Entry 6VW0 (electron microscopy, 3.59 A resolution); this record covers chains F and O of the 10 polymer chains in the assembly.

[Chain F]
Name: RNA polymerase sigma factor SigA
Source organism: Mycobacterium tuberculosis
UniProtKB: P9WGI0 (SIGA_MYCTO); residues 1-528 here = UniProt positions 1-528
Amino-acid sequence (531 residues; row label = number of the first residue in the row; numbers below 1 keep their minus sign (Gly-2 is residue -2)):
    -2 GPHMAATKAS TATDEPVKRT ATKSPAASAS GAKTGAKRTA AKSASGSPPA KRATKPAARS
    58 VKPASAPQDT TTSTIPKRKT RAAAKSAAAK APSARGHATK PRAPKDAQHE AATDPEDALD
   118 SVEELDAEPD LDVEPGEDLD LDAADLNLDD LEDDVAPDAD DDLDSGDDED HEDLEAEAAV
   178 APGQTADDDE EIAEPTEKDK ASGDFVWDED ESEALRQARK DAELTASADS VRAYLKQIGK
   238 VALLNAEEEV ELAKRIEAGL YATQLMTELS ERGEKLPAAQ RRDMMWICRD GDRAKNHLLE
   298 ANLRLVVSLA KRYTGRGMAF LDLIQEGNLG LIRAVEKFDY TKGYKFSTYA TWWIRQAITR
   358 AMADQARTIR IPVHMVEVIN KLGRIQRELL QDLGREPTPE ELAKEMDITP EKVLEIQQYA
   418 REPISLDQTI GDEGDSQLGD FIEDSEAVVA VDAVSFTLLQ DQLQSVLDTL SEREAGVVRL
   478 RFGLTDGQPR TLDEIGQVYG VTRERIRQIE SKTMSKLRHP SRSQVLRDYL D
Not modelled in the structure: -2 to 205, 528
Construct notes: expression tag (-2 to 0)
UniProt features mapped onto this chain:
  - DNA-binding region: Leu489 to Ser508 (H-T-H motif)
  - region: Ala225 to Ala259 (Sigma-70 factor domain-1)
  - motif: Asp319 to Gln322 (Interaction with polymerase core subunit RpoC)

[Chain O]
Molecule: 90-nt DNA strand
Source organism: Mycobacterium tuberculosis
Sequence (90 nucleotides; row label = number of the first residue in the row):
     1 GGCTATGGAT GACCGAACCT GGTCTTGACT CCATTGCCGG ATTTGTATTA GACTGGCAGG
    61 GTTGCCCCGA AGCGGGCGGA AACAAGCACG
Not modelled in the structure: 1-13, 79-90

[Interface between chain F and chain O]
Residue-residue contacts (60; chain F residue first):
  Asp226(F) - DG56(O)  base contact
  Val228(F) - DG56(O)  base contact
  Arg229(F) - DG56(O)  base contact
  Leu232(F) - DG55(O)  hydrogen bond to the base
  Leu232(F) - DG56(O)  base contact
  Lys233(F) - DG55(O)  base contact
  Leu240(F) - DT54(O)  base contact
  Glu246(F) - DT54(O)  base contact
  Ala298(F) - DT54(O)  base contact
  Asn299(F) - DT54(O)  hydrogen bond to the base
  Arg301(F) - DT54(O)  phosphate contact
  Arg301(F) - DG55(O)  hydrogen bond to the base
  Leu302(F) - DT54(O)  hydrogen bond to the base
  Ser305(F) - DT54(O)  sugar contact
  Lys308(F) - DG56(O)  sugar contact
  Lys308(F) - DC57(O)  phosphate contact
  Phe317(F) - DG56(O)  base contact
  Arg330(F) - DA47(O)  salt bridge to the phosphate
  Arg330(F) - DT48(O)  salt bridge to the phosphate
  Lys334(F) - DT48(O)  salt bridge to the phosphate
  Lys334(F) - DT49(O)  salt bridge to the phosphate
  Phe335(F) - DA50(O)  base contact
  Asp336(F) - DA50(O)  hydrogen bond to the base
  Lys339(F) - DA50(O)  base contact
  Tyr341(F) - DA50(O)  sugar contact
  Tyr341(F) - DG51(O)  sugar contact
  Tyr341(F) - DA52(O)  phosphate contact
  Lys342(F) - DA52(O)  hydrogen bond to the phosphate
  Lys342(F) - DC53(O)  phosphate contact
  Ser344(F) - DA52(O)  sugar contact
  Ser344(F) - DC53(O)  hydrogen bond to the phosphate
  Thr345(F) - DA50(O)  sugar contact
  Thr345(F) - DG51(O)  sugar contact
  Thr345(F) - DA52(O)  hydrogen bond to the phosphate
  Tyr346(F) - DT49(O)  hydrogen bond to the phosphate
  Tyr346(F) - DA50(O)  stacking on the base
  Thr348(F) - DC53(O)  base contact
  Trp349(F) - DT49(O)  base contact
  Trp349(F) - DA50(O)  sugar contact
  Trp350(F) - DT48(O)  phosphate contact
  Gln353(F) - DT48(O)  base contact
  Gln353(F) - DT49(O)  base contact
  Arg357(F) - DT46(O)  salt bridge to the phosphate
  Arg367(F) - DG45(O)  salt bridge to the phosphate
  Pro369(F) - DT44(O)  phosphate contact
  Pro369(F) - DG45(O)  phosphate contact
  Val370(F) - DT46(O)  base contact
  His371(F) - DT43(O)  phosphate contact
  His371(F) - DT44(O)  salt bridge to the phosphate
  Arg470(F) - DT23(O)  salt bridge to the phosphate
  Arg470(F) - DC24(O)  salt bridge to the phosphate
  Val498(F) - DT25(O)  phosphate contact
  Thr499(F) - DT25(O)  phosphate contact
  Arg500(F) - DA28(O)  base contact
  Glu501(F) - DT26(O)  base contact
  Arg502(F) - DT23(O)  salt bridge to the phosphate
  Arg502(F) - DC24(O)  salt bridge to the phosphate
  Arg502(F) - DT25(O)  base contact
  Gln505(F) - DC24(O)  base contact
  Gln505(F) - DT25(O)  hydrogen bond to the base
Also at the interface, not in a pair above, chain F (44 interface residues in all): Gly236, Val304, Ile506, Lys509
Also at the interface, not in a pair above, chain O (23 interface residues in all): DG22, DG27, DC29

[Summary]
44 residues of chain F and 23 residues of chain O are in contact; the contacts include 10 hydrogen bonds, 11
salt bridges and 1 aromatic stacking contact. Polar pairs include Leu232(F)-DG55(O), Asn299(F)-DT54(O) and
Arg301(F)-DG55(O).
Chain F is RNA polymerase sigma factor SigA and chain O is a 90-nt DNA strand, both from Mycobacterium
tuberculosis; the structure, Mycobacterium tuberculosis RNAP S456L mutant open promoter complex, was
determined by electron microscopy together with 6VVS, 6VVT, 6VVV, 6VVX, 6VVY and 6VVZ from the same study.
